PDB entry 6DMQ | X-ray diffraction, 1.70 A resolution | chains A and B

Chain A (and B):
Protein: Neutrophil defensin 4
Notes: chain B of this document is another copy of the same molecule, construct and numbering; everything in this record applies to it too
Reference sequence: P12838 (DEF4_HUMAN); residues 1-33 here correspond to UniProt positions 64-96 (UniProt number = residue number + 63)
Amino-acid sequence (33 residues; each row starts with the number of its first residue):
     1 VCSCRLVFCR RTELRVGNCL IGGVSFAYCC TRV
Not modelled in the structure: 33 (chain B: fully traced)
Sequence notes: engineered mutation Ala-27 (Thr90 in P12838)
Cystine bridges: Cys-2/Cys-30, Cys-4/Cys-19, Cys-9/Cys-29

How chain A and chain B interact:
Residue-residue contacts (12; chain A residue first):
  Cys-4(A) / Tyr-28(B)  hydrogen bond
  Val-16(A) / Ile-21(B)
  Gly-17(A) / Leu-20(B)
  Asn-18(A) / Cys-19(B)
  Asn-18(A) / Leu-20(B)  hydrogen bond (backbone-backbone)
  Cys-19(A) / Asn-18(B)
  Leu-20(A) / Gly-17(B)
  Leu-20(A) / Asn-18(B)  hydrogen bond (backbone-backbone)
  Ile-21(A) / Val-16(B)
  Ile-21(A) / Tyr-28(B)  hydrophobic
  Tyr-28(A) / Cys-4(B)  hydrogen bond
  Tyr-28(A) / Ile-21(B)  hydrophobic
Other interface residues (no listed pair), chain A (11 interface residues in all): Cys-2, Ser-3, Gly-22
Other interface residues (no listed pair), chain B (9 interface residues in all): Cys-2

Overview:
11 residues of chain A face 9 of chain B across their interface, with 4 hydrogen bonds. Polar contacts include
Cys-4(A)/Tyr-28(B) and Asn-18(A)/Leu-20(B).
Chain A and chain B are both Neutrophil defensin 4; the structure, Crystal structure of the T27A mutant of
human alpha defensin HNP4, was determined by X-ray diffraction (same publication as 6DMM).
